Entry 6M2M (X-ray diffraction, 2.85 A resolution); this record covers chains D and H of the 15 polymer chains in the assembly.

[Chain D (and H)]
Protein: Histone H2B.1
Organism: Arabidopsis thaliana
Notes: chain H of this document is another copy of the same molecule, construct and numbering; everything in this record applies to it too
UniProt: Q9LQQ4 (H2B1_ARATH); residues 51-148 here = UniProt positions 51-148
Amino-acid sequence (98 residues; each row starts with the number of its first residue):
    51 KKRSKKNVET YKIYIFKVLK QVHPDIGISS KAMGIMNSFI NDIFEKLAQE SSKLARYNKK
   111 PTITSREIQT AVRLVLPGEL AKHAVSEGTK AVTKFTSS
Disordered / not traced: 51-59, 148 (chain H: 51-58, 147-148)
UniProt features mapped onto this chain:
  - cross-link: Lys-144 (Glycyl lysine isopeptide (Lys-Gly) (interchain with G-Cter in ubiquitin))

[How chain D and chain H interact]
Residue-residue contacts (33):
  Leu-97(D) with Ala-121(H); Val-122(H)
  Glu-100(D) with Ala-121(H); Leu-124(H); Val-125(H)
  Ser-101(D) with Ile-113(H); Glu-117(H); Ile-118(H); Ala-121(H)
  Leu-104(D) with Glu-117(H); Thr-120(H); Ala-121(H)
  Ala-105(D) with Pro-111(H); Thr-112(H); Ile-113(H), hydrophobic; Glu-117(H)
  Arg-106(D) with Pro-111(H)
  Pro-111(D) with Ala-105(H); Arg-106(H)
  Thr-112(D) with Ala-105(H); Thr-112(H); Thr-114(H)
  Ile-113(D) with Ala-105(H), hydrophobic
  Glu-117(D) with Ser-101(H), hydrogen bond (backbone-side chain); Leu-104(H); Ala-105(H)
  Ile-118(D) with Ser-101(H)
  Ala-121(D) with Leu-97(H); Ser-101(H); Leu-104(H)
  Val-122(D) with Leu-97(H)
  Phe-145(D) with Val-142(H); Lys-144(H), hydrogen bond (backbone-side chain)
Other interface residues (no listed pair), chain D (24 interface residues in all): Ile-93, Lys-96, Ser-102, Asn-108, Lys-110, Thr-114, Thr-120, Leu-124, Val-125, Leu-126
Other interface residues (no listed pair), chain H (23 interface residues in all): Lys-96, Glu-100, Ser-102, Arg-116, Leu-126

[In short]
The interface between chain D and chain H involves 24 residues on one side and 23 on the other, with 2
hydrogen bonds. Polar contacts include Glu-117(D)/Ser-101(H) and Phe-145(D)/Lys-144(H).
Chain D and chain H are both Histone H2B.1 (Arabidopsis thaliana); the structure, A role for histone chaperone
OsChz1 in histone recognition and deposition, was determined by X-ray diffraction.
